PDB entry 2A74 | X-ray diffraction, 2.40 A resolution | chains A and C of the 3 polymer chains in the assembly

== Chain A ==
Molecule: Complement Component C3c
Organism: Homo sapiens
Reference sequence: P01024 (CO3_HUMAN); residues 1-643 here correspond to UniProt positions 23-665 (UniProt number = residue number + 22)
Sequence (643 residues; row label = number of the first residue in the row):
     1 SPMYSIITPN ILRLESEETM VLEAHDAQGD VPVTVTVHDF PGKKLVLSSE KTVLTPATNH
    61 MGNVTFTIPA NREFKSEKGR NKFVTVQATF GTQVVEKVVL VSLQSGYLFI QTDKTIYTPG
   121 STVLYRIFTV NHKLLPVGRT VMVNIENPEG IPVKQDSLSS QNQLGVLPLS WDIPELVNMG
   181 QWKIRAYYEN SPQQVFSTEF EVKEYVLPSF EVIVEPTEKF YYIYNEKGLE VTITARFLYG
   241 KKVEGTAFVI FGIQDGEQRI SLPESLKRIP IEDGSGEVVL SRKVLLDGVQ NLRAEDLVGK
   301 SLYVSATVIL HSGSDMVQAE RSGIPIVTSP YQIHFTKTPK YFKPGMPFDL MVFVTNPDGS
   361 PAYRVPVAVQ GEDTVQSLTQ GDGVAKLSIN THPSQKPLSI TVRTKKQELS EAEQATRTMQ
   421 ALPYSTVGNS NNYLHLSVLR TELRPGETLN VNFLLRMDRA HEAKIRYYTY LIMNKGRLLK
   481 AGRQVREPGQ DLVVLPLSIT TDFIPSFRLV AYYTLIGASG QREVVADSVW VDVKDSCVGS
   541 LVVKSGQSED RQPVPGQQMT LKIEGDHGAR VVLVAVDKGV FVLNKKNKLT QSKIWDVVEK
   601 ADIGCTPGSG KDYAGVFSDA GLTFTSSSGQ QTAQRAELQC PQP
Not modelled in the structure: 71-79, 290-292, 643
Disulfide bonds: Cys605-Cys640
Curated features (UniProtKB/Swiss-Prot):
  - site: Ser519, Gly520 (Microbial infection: Cleavage)
  - modified residue (Phosphoserine): Ser16, Ser48, Ser275, Ser281
  - glycosylation: Asn63 (N-linked (GlcNAc...) asparagine)

== Chain C ==
Molecule: Complement Component C3c
Organism: Homo sapiens
Notes: fragment: esidues 1321-1663
Reference sequence: P01024 (CO3_HUMAN); residues 1299-1641 here correspond to UniProt positions 1321-1663 (UniProt number = residue number + 22)
Sequence (343 residues; each row starts with the number of its first residue):
  1299 SEETKENEGF TVTAEGKGQG TLSVVTMYHA KAKDQLTCNK FDLKVTIKPA PETEKRPQDA
  1359 KNTMILEICT RYRGDQDATM SILDISMMTG FAPDTDDLKQ LANGVDRYIS KYELDKAFSD
  1419 RNTLIIYLDK VSHSEDDCLA FKVHQYFNVE LIQPGAVKVY AYYNLEESCT RFYHPEKEDG
  1479 KLNKLCRDEL CRCAEENCFI QKSDDKVTLE ERLDKACEPG VDYVYKTRLV KVQLSNDFDE
  1539 YIMAIEQTIK SGSDEVQVGQ QRTFISPIKC REALKLEEKK HYLMWGLSSD FWGEKPNLSY
  1599 IIGKDTWVEH WPEEDECQDE ENQKQCQDLG AFTESMVVFG CPN
Not modelled in the structure: 1299-1334, 1350-1358, 1501-1502
Disulfide bonds: Cys1336-Cys1467, Cys1367-Cys1436, Cys1484-Cys1489, Cys1496-Cys1568, Cys1515-Cys1639, Cys1615-Cys1624
Curated features (UniProtKB/Swiss-Prot):
  - region: Glu1612 to Phe1637 (Interaction with CFP/properdin)
  - site: Asn1641 (Coordinates Mg(2+) for interaction with Complement factor B Bb fragment (CFB))
  - modified residue (Phosphoserine): Ser1299, Ser1551
  - glycosylation: Asn1595 (N-linked (GlcNAc...) asparagine)

== Chain A / chain C interface ==
Contacting residue pairs (25; chain A residue first):
  Thr246(A) - Tyr1425(C)  hydrogen bond
  Phe248(A) - Met1378(C)  hydrophobic
  Phe248(A) - Ile1380(C)  hydrophobic
  Phe248(A) - Tyr1425(C)  hydrophobic
  Phe248(A) - Tyr1460(C)  hydrophobic
  Ile250(A) - Tyr1460(C)
  Leu266(A) - Met1378(C)  hydrophobic
  Leu266(A) - Tyr1460(C)
  Lys267(A) - Met1378(C)
  Arg268(A) - Met1378(C)
  Arg268(A) - Tyr1406(C)
  Arg268(A) - Tyr1425(C)
  Arg268(A) - Asp1427(C)  salt bridge
  Thr307(A) - Tyr1460(C)
  Ile309(A) - Tyr1458(C)
  His311(A) - Tyr1410(C)
  His311(A) - Ile1423(C)
  Ser312(A) - Asp1382(C)
  Ser312(A) - Ile1423(C)
  Gly313(A) - Asp1382(C)
  Gly313(A) - Ile1423(C)
  Met316(A) - Tyr1460(C)
  Met316(A) - Leu1463(C)  hydrophobic
  Gln318(A) - Tyr1460(C)
  Gln318(A) - Tyr1461(C)
Also at the interface, not in a pair above, chain A (15 interface residues in all): Glu244, Leu310
Also at the interface, not in a pair above, chain C (14 interface residues in all): Thr1377, Glu1411

== Overview ==
15 residues of chain A and 14 residues of chain C are in contact, with 1 hydrogen bond and 1 salt bridge.
Polar pairs include Arg268(A)-Asp1427(C) and Thr246(A)-Tyr1425(C).
Here chain A is Complement Component C3c and chain C is Complement Component C3c, both from Homo sapiens.
Entry 2A74 (Human Complement Component C3c) was determined by X-ray diffraction together with 2A73 from the
same study.
